6JNA - chain A; structure by electron microscopy, 3.80 A resolution.

Chain A:
Name: Glutamate dehydrogenase
Organism: Thermococcus profundus
Notes: EC 1.4.1.3
Reference sequence: O74024 (DHE3_THEPR); residues 1-419 here = UniProt positions 1-419
Amino-acid sequence (419 residues; each row starts with the number of its first residue):
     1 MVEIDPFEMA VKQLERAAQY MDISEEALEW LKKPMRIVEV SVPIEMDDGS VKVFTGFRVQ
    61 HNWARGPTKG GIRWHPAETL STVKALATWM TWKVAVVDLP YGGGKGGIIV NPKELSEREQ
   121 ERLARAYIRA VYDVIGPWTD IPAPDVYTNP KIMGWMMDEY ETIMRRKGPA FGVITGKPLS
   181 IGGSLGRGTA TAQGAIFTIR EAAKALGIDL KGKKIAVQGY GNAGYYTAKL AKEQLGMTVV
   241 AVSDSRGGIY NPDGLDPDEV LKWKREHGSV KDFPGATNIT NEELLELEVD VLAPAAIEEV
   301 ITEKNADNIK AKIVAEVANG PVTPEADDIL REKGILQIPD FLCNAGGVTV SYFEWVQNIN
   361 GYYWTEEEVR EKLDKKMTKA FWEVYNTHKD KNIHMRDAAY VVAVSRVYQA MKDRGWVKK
UniProt features mapped onto this chain:
  - active site: Lys-105
  - binding site (NAD(+)): Gly-219 to Tyr-225
From the paper describing this entry:
  - conformationally variable residues (side-chain flip): Trp-89

Overview:
Curated annotation (UniProt) lists active-site residue Lys-105 and 7 NAD+-binding residues. From the paper:
conformational variability at Trp-89.
Chain A is Glutamate dehydrogenase (Thermococcus profundus); the structure, Cryo-EM structure of glutamate
dehydrogenase from Thermococcus profundus, was determined by electron microscopy (same publication as 6JN9,
6JNC and 6JND).
